3I6R - chain A; structure by X-ray diffraction, 2.50 A resolution.

Chain A:
Name: Dihydroorotate dehydrogenase homolog, mitochondrial
From: Plasmodium falciparum 3D7
Notes: EC 1.3.3.1; fragment: with 384-413 deleted
UniProt: Q08210 (PYRD_PLAF7); numbering as in UniProt; present here: 158-383, 414-569
Sequence (415 residues; numbered 125 to 569; 30 numbers in that range are skipped by the numbering (no residue carries them; nothing is unmodelled there); the number before each row is that of its first residue):
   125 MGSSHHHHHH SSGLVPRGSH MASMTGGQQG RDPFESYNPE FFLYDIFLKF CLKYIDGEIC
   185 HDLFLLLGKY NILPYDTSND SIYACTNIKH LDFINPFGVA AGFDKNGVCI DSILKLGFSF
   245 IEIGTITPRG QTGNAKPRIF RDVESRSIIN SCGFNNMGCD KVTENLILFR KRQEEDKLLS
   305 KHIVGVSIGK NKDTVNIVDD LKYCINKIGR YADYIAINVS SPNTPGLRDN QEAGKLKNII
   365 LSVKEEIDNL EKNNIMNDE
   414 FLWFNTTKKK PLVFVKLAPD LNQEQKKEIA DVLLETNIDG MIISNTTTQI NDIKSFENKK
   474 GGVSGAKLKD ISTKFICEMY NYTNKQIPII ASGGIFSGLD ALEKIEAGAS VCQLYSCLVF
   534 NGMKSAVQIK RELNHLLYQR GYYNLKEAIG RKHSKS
Unresolved in the structure: 125-160, 567-569
Differences from the reference sequence: expression tag (125-157)
Swiss-Prot annotation at these positions:
  - active site: Ser345 (Nucleophile)
  - binding site (FMN): Ala225 to Lys229, Thr249, Asn342, Lys429, Ser477, Gly478, Ser505 to Gly507, Tyr528, Ser529
  - binding site (substrate): Lys229, Asn274 to Phe278, Asn342, Asn347, Asn458, Thr459
Residues lining bound ligands:
  - FMN (flavin mononucleotide): Ala224, Ala225, Gly226, Lys229, Gly248, Thr249, Ile263, Ile272, Asn274, Cys276, Phe278, Ser311, Asn342, Lys429, Ser457, Asn458, Thr459, Ser477, Gly478, Leu481, Ser505, Gly506, Gly507, Gln526, Leu527, Tyr528, Ser529
  - J5Z (5-methyl-N-[4-(trifluoromethyl)phenyl][1,2,4]triazolo[1,5-a]pyrimidin-7-amine): Leu172, Cys175, Leu176, Gly181, Cys184, His185, Phe188, Leu197, Phe227, Leu240, Ile263, Arg265, Leu531, Val532, Gly535, Met536
  - orotic acid (ORO): Lys229, Asn274, Ser275, Cys276, Gly277, Phe278, Asn342, Ser345, Pro346, Asn347, Asn458, Thr459
Reported in the primary citation:
  - binding site for J5Z: Leu172, Leu176, Gly181, Cys184, His185, Phe188, Leu197, Phe227, Leu240, Ile263, Arg265, Tyr528, Val532, Met536
  - conformationally variable residues (side-chain flip): Leu176
  - mutagenesis - H185A (80-90-fold), F188A (5-fold), F227A, R265A (80-90-fold): decreased binding to J5Z

Summary:
Chain A binds compound J5Z, flavin mononucleotide and orotic acid. UniProt lists active-site residue Ser345,
15 FMN-binding residues and 10 substrate-binding residues. From the paper: a binding site for J5Z at Leu172,
Leu176 and Gly181 among others; H185A, F188A and F227A, among others, reduce binding to J5Z.
Chain A is Dihydroorotate dehydrogenase homolog, mitochondrial (Plasmodium falciparum 3D7); the structure,
Plasmodium falciparum dihydroorotate dehydrogenase bound with triazolopyrimidine-based inhibitor DSM74, was
determined by X-ray diffraction (same publication as 3I65 and 3I68).
